9K6Q - chains B and A of the 3 polymer chains in the assembly; structure by electron microscopy, 2.70 A resolution.

Chain B:
Molecule: 17-nt RNA strand
Organism: Homo sapiens
Sequence (17 nucleotides; row label = number of the first residue in the row):
     1 UACAAGAGCCUUUCUGU

Chain A:
Protein: Protein argonaute-2
Organism: Homo sapiens
Notes: EC 3.1.26.-
UniProtKB: Q9UKV8 (AGO2_HUMAN); residues 1-859 here = UniProt positions 1-859
Sequence (859 residues; each row starts with the number of its first residue):
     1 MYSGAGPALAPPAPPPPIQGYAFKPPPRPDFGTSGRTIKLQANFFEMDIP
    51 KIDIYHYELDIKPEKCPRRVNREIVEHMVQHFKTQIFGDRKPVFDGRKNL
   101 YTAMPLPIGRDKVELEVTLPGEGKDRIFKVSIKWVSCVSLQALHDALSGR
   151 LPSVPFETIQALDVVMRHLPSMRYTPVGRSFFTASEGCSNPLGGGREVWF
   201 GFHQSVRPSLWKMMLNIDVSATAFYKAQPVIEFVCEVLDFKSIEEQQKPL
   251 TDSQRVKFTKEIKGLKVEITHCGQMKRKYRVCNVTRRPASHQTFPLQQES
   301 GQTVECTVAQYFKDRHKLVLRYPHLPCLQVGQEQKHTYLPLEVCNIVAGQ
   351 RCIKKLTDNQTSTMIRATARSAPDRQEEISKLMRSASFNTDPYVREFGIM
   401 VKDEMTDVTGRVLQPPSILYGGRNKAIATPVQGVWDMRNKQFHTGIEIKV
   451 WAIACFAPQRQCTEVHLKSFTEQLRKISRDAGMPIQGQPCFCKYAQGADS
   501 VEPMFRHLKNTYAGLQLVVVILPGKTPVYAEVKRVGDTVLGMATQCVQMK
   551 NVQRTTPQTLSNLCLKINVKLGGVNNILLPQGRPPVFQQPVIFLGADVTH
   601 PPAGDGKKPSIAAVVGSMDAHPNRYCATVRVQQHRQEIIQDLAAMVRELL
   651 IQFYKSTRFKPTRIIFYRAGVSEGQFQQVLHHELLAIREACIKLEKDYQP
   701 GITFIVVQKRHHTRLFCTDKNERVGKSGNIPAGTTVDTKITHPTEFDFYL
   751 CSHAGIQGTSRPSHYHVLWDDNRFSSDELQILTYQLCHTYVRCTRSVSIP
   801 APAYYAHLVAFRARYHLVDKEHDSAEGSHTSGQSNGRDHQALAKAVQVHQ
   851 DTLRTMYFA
Disordered / not traced: 1-19, 230-346, 821-837
Differences from the reference sequence: engineered mutation Ala-669 (Asp in Q9UKV8)
UniProt features mapped onto this chain:
  - region: Tyr-311 to His-316 (Interaction with guide RNA), Phe-587 to Pro-590 (Interaction with GW182 family members), Leu-650 to Lys-660 (Interaction with GW182 family members), Lys-709, Arg-710 (Interaction with guide RNA), His-753 to Arg-761 (Interaction with guide RNA), Tyr-790 to Arg-812 (Interaction with guide RNA)
  - binding site (a divalent metal cation): Asp-597, His-807
  - modified residue: Tyr-2 (3'-nitrotyrosine), Ser-387 (Phosphoserine), Pro-700 (4-hydroxyproline), Ser-824 (Phosphoserine), Ser-828 (Phosphoserine), Ser-831 (Phosphoserine), Ser-834 (Phosphoserine)
  - natural variant: Leu-192 (L192P: In LESKRES), Gly-201 (G201C: In LESKRES; G201V: In LESKRES), His-203 (H203Q: In LESKRES), Thr-357 (T357M: In LESKRES), Met-364 (M364T: In LESKRES), Ala-367 (A367P: In LESKRES), Gly-573 (G573S: In LESKRES), Gly-733 (G733R: In LESKRES), Cys-751 (C751Y: In LESKRES), Ser-760 (S760R: In LESKRES)
  - mutagenesis: Leu-140 (L140W: No effect), Phe-470 (F470V: No effect on miRNA-binding or target mRNA cleavage. Abrogates binding to the 7-methylguanosine cap of mRNA and prevents inhibition of translation. Abolishes interaction with TNRC6C ...), Phe-505 (F505V: No effect on miRNA-binding or target mRNA cleavage. Abrogates binding to the 7-methylguanosine cap of mRNA and prevents inhibition of translation and abolishes interaction with TNRC6C ...), Lys-533 (K533A: Impairs RNA cleavage), Gln-545 (Q545A: Impairs RNA cleavage), Lys-570 (K570A: Impairs RNA cleavage), Asp-597 (D597A: Abrogates RNA cleavage but does not affect binding to siRNA or translational repression), Gln-633 (Q633A: No effect; Q633R: Abrogates RNA cleavage. Binds siRNA), His-634 (H634P/A: Abrogates RNA cleavage. Binds siRNA), Glu-673 (E673A: Impairs RNA cleavage; E673G: No effect on RNA cleavage), Phe-676 (F676A/I/M/R/Y: Impairs RNA cleavage; F676V: Abrogates RNA cleavage), His-682 (H682Y: No effect), 5 further mutagenesis entries in UniProt
Ion coordination: Mg2+: Asp-597 (shared with 1 residue of chain C)

How chain B and chain A interact:
Pairs across the interface (73; chain B residue first):
  U1(B) / Leu-522(A)  base contact
  U1(B) / Gly-524(A)  hydrogen bond to the base
  U1(B) / Lys-525(A)  base contact
  U1(B) / Thr-526(A)  hydrogen bond to the base
  U1(B) / Tyr-529(A)  stacking on the base
  U1(B) / Lys-533(A)  salt bridge to the phosphate
  U1(B) / Gln-545(A)  hydrogen bond to the phosphate
  U1(B) / Cys-546(A)  hydrogen bond to the phosphate
  U1(B) / Gln-548(A)  hydrogen bond to the sugar
  U1(B) / Lys-566(A)  salt bridge to the phosphate
  U1(B) / Lys-570(A)  salt bridge to the phosphate
  U1(B) / Arg-812(A)  salt bridge to the phosphate
  A2(B) / Cys-546(A)  sugar contact
  A2(B) / Val-547(A)  phosphate contact
  A2(B) / Gln-548(A)  hydrogen bond to the phosphate
  A2(B) / Asn-551(A)  hydrogen bond to the phosphate
  A2(B) / Thr-559(A)  base contact
  A2(B) / Asn-562(A)  hydrogen bond to the base
  A2(B) / Leu-563(A)  sugar contact
  A2(B) / Lys-566(A)  phosphate contact
  C3(B) / Asn-562(A)  hydrogen bond to the sugar
  C3(B) / Lys-566(A)  salt bridge to the phosphate
  C3(B) / Tyr-790(A)  phosphate contact
  C3(B) / Arg-792(A)  salt bridge to the phosphate
  C3(B) / Cys-793(A)  sugar contact
  A4(B) / Ile-756(A)  base contact
  A4(B) / Tyr-790(A)  hydrogen bond to the phosphate
  A4(B) / Arg-792(A)  salt bridge to the phosphate
  A4(B) / Cys-793(A)  sugar contact
  A4(B) / Arg-795(A)  sugar contact
  A4(B) / Val-797(A)  phosphate contact
  A4(B) / Tyr-804(A)  hydrogen bond to the phosphate
  A5(B) / His-753(A)  hydrogen bond to the phosphate
  A5(B) / Val-797(A)  phosphate contact
  A5(B) / Ser-798(A)  hydrogen bond to the phosphate
  A5(B) / Tyr-804(A)  hydrogen bond to the phosphate
  G6(B) / His-753(A)  salt bridge to the phosphate
  G6(B) / Gln-757(A)  sugar contact
  G6(B) / Gly-758(A)  sugar contact
  G6(B) / Thr-759(A)  phosphate contact
  G6(B) / Ser-760(A)  phosphate contact
  G6(B) / Arg-761(A)  salt bridge to the phosphate
  A7(B) / Ile-365(A)  base contact
  A7(B) / Thr-368(A)  sugar contact
  A7(B) / Arg-375(A)  salt bridge to the phosphate
  A7(B) / Arg-714(A)  salt bridge to the phosphate
  A7(B) / Thr-759(A)  hydrogen bond to the phosphate
  A7(B) / Arg-761(A)  salt bridge to the phosphate
  G8(B) / Thr-361(A)  hydrogen bond to the base
  G8(B) / Met-364(A)  sugar contact
  G8(B) / Ile-365(A)  sugar contact
  C9(B) / Arg-196(A)  hydrogen bond to the phosphate
  C9(B) / Thr-222(A)  hydrogen bond to the phosphate
  C9(B) / Ala-223(A)  phosphate contact
  C9(B) / Thr-361(A)  sugar contact
  C9(B) / Met-364(A)  phosphate contact
  C10(B) / Arg-196(A)  salt bridge to the phosphate
  C10(B) / Lys-354(A)  phosphate contact
  C10(B) / Lys-355(A)  phosphate contact
  C10(B) / Leu-356(A)  hydrogen bond to the phosphate
  U11(B) / Ile-353(A)  phosphate contact
  U11(B) / Lys-355(A)  salt bridge to the phosphate
  U12(B) / Pro-602(A)  base contact
  U12(B) / Ala-603(A)  hydrogen bond to the sugar
  U13(B) / Gly-604(A)  phosphate contact
  G16(B) / Arg-68(A)  hydrogen bond to the phosphate
  G16(B) / Arg-97(A)  salt bridge to the phosphate
  U17(B) / Cys-66(A)  phosphate contact
  U17(B) / Pro-67(A)  phosphate contact
  U17(B) / Arg-68(A)  salt bridge to the phosphate
  U17(B) / Arg-69(A)  phosphate contact
  U17(B) / Asn-71(A)  hydrogen bond to the phosphate
  U17(B) / Arg-97(A)  salt bridge to the phosphate
Also at the interface, not in a pair above, chain A (62 interface residues in all): Gly-96, Ala-221, Cys-352, Thr-357, Thr-544, Gln-558, Gly-755, Tyr-815, Ala-859

Overview:
15 residues of chain B face 62 of chain A across their interface; the contacts include 22 hydrogen bonds, 17
salt bridges and 1 aromatic stacking contact. Polar pairs include U1(B)/Gly-524(A), U1(B)/Thr-526(A) and
A2(B)/Asn-562(A).
Chain B is a 17-nt RNA strand and chain A is Protein argonaute-2, both from Homo sapiens; the structure,
"Cryo-EM Structure of hAGO2D669A-siRNA-target (14-nt, sesqui-lobed), was determined by electron microscopy,
deposited together with 9K6P, 9K6R, 9K6S and 9K6T.
